PDB entry 6CFW | electron microscopy, 3.70 A resolution | chains H and E of the 14 polymer chains in the assembly

== Chain H ==
Name: Monovalent cation/H+ antiporter subunit D
From: Pyrococcus furiosus COM1
UniProtKB: I6UQL5 (I6UQL5_9EURY); residues 1-510 here = UniProt positions 1-510
Amino-acid sequence (510 residues; numbered 1 to 510; the number before each row is that of its first residue):
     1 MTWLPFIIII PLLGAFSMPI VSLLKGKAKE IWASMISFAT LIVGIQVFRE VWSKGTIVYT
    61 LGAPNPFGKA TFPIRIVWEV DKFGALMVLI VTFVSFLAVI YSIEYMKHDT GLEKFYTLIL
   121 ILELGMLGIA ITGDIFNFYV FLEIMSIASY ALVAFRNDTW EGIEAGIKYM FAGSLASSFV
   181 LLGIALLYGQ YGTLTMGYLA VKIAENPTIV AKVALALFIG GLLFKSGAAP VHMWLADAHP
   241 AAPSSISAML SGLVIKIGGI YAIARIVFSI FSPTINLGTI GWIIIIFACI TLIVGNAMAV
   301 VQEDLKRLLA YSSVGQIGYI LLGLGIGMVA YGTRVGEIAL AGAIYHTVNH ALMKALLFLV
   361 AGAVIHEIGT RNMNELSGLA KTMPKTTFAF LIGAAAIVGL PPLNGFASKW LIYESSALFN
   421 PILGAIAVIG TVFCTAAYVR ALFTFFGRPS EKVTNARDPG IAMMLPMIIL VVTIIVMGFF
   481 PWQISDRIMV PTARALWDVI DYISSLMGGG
Not modelled in the structure: 1-2, 508-510

== Chain E ==
Name: MBH subunit
From: Pyrococcus furiosus COM1
UniProtKB: I6V287 (I6V287_9EURY); numbering as in UniProt (aligned over 1-99)
Amino-acid sequence (99 residues; each row starts with the number of its first residue):
     1 MKRALGFLSL LVIFASLLVA LSPEYGIKFG VGGEDWLKYR YTDNYYIEHG IEEVGGTNIV
    61 TDIVFDYRGY DTLGEATVLF TAIAGAVALL RPWRREENE
Not modelled in the structure: 94-99

== How chain H and chain E interact ==
Pairs across the interface - 52 pairs, chain H then chain E:
  Ile-8(H) / Tyr-70(E)
  Leu-12(H) / Thr-77(E)
  Ala-15(H) / Phe-80(E)
  Phe-16(H) / Phe-80(E)  hydrophobic
  Leu-61(H) / Tyr-70(E)  hydrophobic
  Gly-68(H) / Tyr-45(E)
  Lys-69(H) / Tyr-45(E)
  Lys-69(H) / Glu-53(E)  salt bridge
  Phe-72(H) / Tyr-41(E)  hydrophobic
  Ile-74(H) / Tyr-45(E)  hydrophobic
  Ile-74(H) / Tyr-46(E)  hydrogen bond (backbone-side chain)
  Ile-74(H) / Tyr-67(E)  hydrophobic
  Arg-75(H) / Tyr-67(E)
  Ile-76(H) / Arg-68(E)
  Trp-78(H) / Tyr-70(E)
  Thr-110(H) / Arg-91(E)
  Lys-114(H) / Ala-88(E)
  Thr-117(H) / Phe-80(E)
  Ile-121(H) / Thr-77(E)
  Ile-121(H) / Thr-81(E)
  Asp-134(H) / Arg-68(E)  salt bridge
  Phe-136(H) / Asp-71(E)
  Asn-137(H) / Tyr-70(E)
  Asn-137(H) / Asp-71(E)
  Val-140(H) / Gly-74(E)
  Phe-141(H) / Tyr-70(E)
  Ile-144(H) / Gly-74(E)
  Ile-144(H) / Val-78(E)  hydrophobic
  Ile-147(H) / Thr-81(E)
  Phe-155(H) / Arg-91(E)  hydrogen bond (backbone-side chain)
  Asn-157(H) / Leu-89(E)  hydrogen bond (side chain-backbone)
  Asn-157(H) / Arg-91(E)
  Asn-157(H) / Trp-93(E)
  Asp-158(H) / Trp-93(E)
  Leu-182(H) / Leu-17(E)  hydrophobic
  Leu-186(H) / Leu-21(E)  hydrophobic
  Tyr-188(H) / Arg-40(E)
  Tyr-188(H) / Asp-43(E)  hydrogen bond
  Gly-189(H) / Ile-27(E)
  Gly-189(H) / Arg-40(E)  hydrogen bond (backbone-side chain)
  Gln-190(H) / Gly-26(E)
  Gln-190(H) / Ile-27(E)
  Gln-190(H) / Tyr-39(E)
  Tyr-191(H) / Tyr-41(E)
  Gly-192(H) / Tyr-39(E)
  Gly-192(H) / Thr-42(E)
  Thr-193(H) / Tyr-41(E)
  Leu-194(H) / Arg-68(E)
  Tyr-198(H) / Tyr-41(E)
  Lys-202(H) / Tyr-41(E)
  Thr-208(H) / Tyr-25(E)
  Val-213(H) / Ser-16(E)
Also at the interface, not in a pair above, chain H (48 interface residues in all): Pro-19, Asp-109, Leu-118, Leu-124, Ala-151, Ala-154, Arg-156, Val-210, Leu-217
Also at the interface, not in a pair above, chain E (35 interface residues in all): Ile-13, Ala-20, His-49, Asp-66, Glu-75, Ala-84, Gly-85, Leu-90

== In short ==
The interface between chain H and chain E involves 48 residues on one side and 35 on the other, with 5
hydrogen bonds and 2 salt bridges. Polar pairs include Lys-69(H)/Glu-53(E), Asp-134(H)/Arg-68(E) and
Ile-74(H)/Tyr-46(E).
Here chain H is Monovalent cation/H+ antiporter subunit D and chain E is MBH subunit, both from Pyrococcus
furiosus COM1. Entry 6CFW (cryoEM structure of a respiratory membrane-bound hydrogenase) was determined by
electron microscopy.
